PDB entry 9ITU | electron microscopy, 3.18 A resolution | chains Y and V of the 26 polymer chains in the assembly

# Chain Y (and V)
Molecule: ATP synthase subunit b
From: Chloroflexus aurantiacus J-10-fl
Notes: chain V of this document is another copy of the same molecule, construct and numbering; everything in this record applies to it too
UniProt: A9WGS8 (ATPF_CHLAA); residues 1-164 here = UniProt positions 1-164
Amino-acid sequence (164 residues; numbered 1 to 164; the number before each row is that of its first residue):
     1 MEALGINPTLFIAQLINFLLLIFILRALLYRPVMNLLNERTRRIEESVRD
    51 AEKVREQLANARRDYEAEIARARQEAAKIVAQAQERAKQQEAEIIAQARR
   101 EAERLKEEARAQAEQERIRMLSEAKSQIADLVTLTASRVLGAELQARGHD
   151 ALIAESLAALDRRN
Unresolved in the structure: 1-7, 161-164 (chain V: 1-6, 159-164)

# Chain Y / chain V interface
Residue-residue contacts - 20 pairs, chain Y then chain V:
  Ala51(Y) - Ser47(V)
  Val54(Y) - Ser47(V)
  Val54(Y) - Ala51(V)
  Gln57(Y) - Val54(V)
  Leu58(Y) - Asp50(V)
  Leu58(Y) - Val54(V)
  Ala61(Y) - Val54(V)
  Tyr65(Y) - Ala61(V)  hydrophobic
  Ala76(Y) - Ala72(V)  hydrophobic
  Ala83(Y) - Ala76(V)  hydrophobic
  Ala87(Y) - Ala83(V)  hydrophobic
  Ile94(Y) - Ala87(V)  hydrophobic
  Ala109(Y) - Leu105(V)  hydrophobic
  Thr135(Y) - Ser156(V)
  Val139(Y) - His149(V)
  Val139(Y) - Ile153(V)  hydrophobic
  Leu140(Y) - His149(V)
  Ala142(Y) - His149(V)
  Glu143(Y) - Gln145(V)
  Glu143(Y) - Ala146(V)
Interface residues without a listed pair, chain Y (23 interface residues in all): Ser47, Asp50, Arg62, Ala98, Leu105, Leu134, Arg138
Interface residues without a listed pair, chain V (24 interface residues in all): Ile44, Gln57, Leu58, Glu91, Ile94, Ala98, Ala102, Arg147, Leu152

# In short
The interface between chain Y and chain V involves 23 residues on one side and 24 on the other.
Both chains are ATP synthase subunit b (Chloroflexus aurantiacus J-10-fl). Entry 9ITU (Chloroflexus
aurantiacus ADP-bound ATP synthase, state 3) was determined by electron microscopy (same publication as 9ITJ,
9ITK, 9ITL, 9ITM, 9ITN, 9ITO and 11 further entries).
